PDB entry 4MKV | X-ray diffraction, 2.15 A resolution | chains S and T of the 8 polymer chains in the assembly

[Chain S (and T)]
Name: Ribulose bisphosphate carboxylase small chain 3A, chloroplastic
From: Pisum sativum
Notes: EC 4.1.1.39; chain T of this document is another copy of the same molecule, construct and numbering; everything in this record applies to it too
UniProtKB: P07689 (RBS3_PEA); residues 1-123 here correspond to UniProt positions 58-180 (UniProt number = residue number + 57)
Amino-acid sequence (123 residues; row label = number of the first residue in the row):
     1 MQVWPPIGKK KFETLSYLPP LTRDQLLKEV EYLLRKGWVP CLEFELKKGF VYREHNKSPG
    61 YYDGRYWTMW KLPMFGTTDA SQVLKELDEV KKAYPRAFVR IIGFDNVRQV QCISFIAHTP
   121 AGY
Differences from the reference sequence: conflict Lys47 (Glu104 in P07689), Lys91 (Val148 in P07689), Lys92 (Ala149 in P07689), Arg96 (Gln153 in P07689), Ala121 (Glu178 in P07689), Gly122 (Ser179 in P07689)

[Chain S / chain T interface]
Contacting residue pairs - 13 pairs, chain S then chain T:
  Phe44(S) - Val3(T)  hydrophobic
  Phe44(S) - Pro6(T)  hydrophobic
  Leu46(S) - Pro6(T)  hydrophobic
  Leu46(S) - Ile7(T)  hydrophobic
  Glu54(S) - Lys57(T)  hydrogen bond (backbone-side chain)
  His55(S) - Lys57(T)
  Thr68(S) - Pro6(T)
  Trp70(S) - Val3(T)  hydrophobic
  Lys71(S) - Met1(T)
  Lys71(S) - Val3(T)
  Tyr94(S) - Pro5(T)
  Tyr94(S) - Pro6(T)
  Tyr94(S) - Ile7(T)  hydrophobic
Interface residues without a listed pair, chain S (11 interface residues in all): Lys47, Met69, Leu72

[Overview]
11 residues of chain S face 6 of chain T across their interface; the contacts include 1 hydrogen bond. Its one
hydrogen-bonded contact is Glu54(S)-Lys57(T).
Chain S and chain T are both Ribulose bisphosphate carboxylase small chain 3A, chloroplastic (Pisum sativum);
the structure, Structure of Pisum sativum Rubisco with ABA, was determined by X-ray diffraction.
